Entry 5ZE6 (X-ray diffraction, 2.50 A resolution); this record covers chains A and C.

# Chain A (and C)
Name: Octaprenyl diphosphate synthase
From: Escherichia coli K-12
Notes: EC 2.5.1.90; chain C of this document is another copy of the same molecule, construct and numbering; everything in this record applies to it too
UniProtKB: P0AD57 (ISPB_ECOLI); numbering as in UniProt (aligned over 1-323)
Sequence (323 residues; each row starts with the number of its first residue):
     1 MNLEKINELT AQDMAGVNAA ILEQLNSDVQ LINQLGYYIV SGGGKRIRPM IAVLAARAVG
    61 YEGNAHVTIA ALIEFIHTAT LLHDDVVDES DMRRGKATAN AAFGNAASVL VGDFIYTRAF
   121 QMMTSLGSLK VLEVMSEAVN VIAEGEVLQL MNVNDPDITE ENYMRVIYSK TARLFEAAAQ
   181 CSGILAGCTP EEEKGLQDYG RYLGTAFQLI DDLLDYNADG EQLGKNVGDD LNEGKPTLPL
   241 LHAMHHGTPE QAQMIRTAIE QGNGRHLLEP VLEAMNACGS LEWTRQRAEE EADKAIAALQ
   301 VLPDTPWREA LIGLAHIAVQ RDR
Disordered / not traced: 221-225, 321-323 (chain C: 91-102, 161-163, 218-226, 322-323)
Ligand contacts: 2-hydroxy-6-(tetradecyloxy)benzoic acid (HJX): Arg48, His77, Thr80, Leu81, His83, Asp84, Asp88, Arg93, Asp113, Tyr116, Thr117, Val139, Ile142, Ala143, Glu146

# Interface between chain A and chain C
Contacting residue pairs (71; chain A residue first):
  Ser27(A) - Glu144(C)  hydrogen bond
  Asp28(A) - Glu144(C)
  Val29(A) - Glu144(C)
  Val29(A) - Val147(C)  hydrophobic
  Val29(A) - Leu148(C)
  Val29(A) - Met151(C)  hydrophobic
  Gln30(A) - Met151(C)
  Leu31(A) - Met151(C)
  Ile32(A) - Glu144(C)
  Ile32(A) - Val147(C)  hydrophobic
  His83(A) - His83(C)
  His83(A) - Val109(C)
  His83(A) - Asp113(C)  salt bridge
  Val87(A) - Leu110(C)  hydrophobic
  Gly104(A) - Asp88(C)
  Asn105(A) - Val87(C)  hydrogen bond (side chain-backbone)
  Asn105(A) - Asp88(C)  hydrogen bond (backbone-side chain)
  Asn105(A) - Glu89(C)
  Asn105(A) - Asn105(C)
  Ala106(A) - Asp88(C)  hydrogen bond (backbone-side chain)
  Ala106(A) - Leu150(C)  hydrophobic
  Ala107(A) - Leu150(C)
  Val109(A) - His83(C)
  Val109(A) - Val86(C)  hydrophobic
  Val109(A) - Val109(C)  hydrophobic
  Leu110(A) - Glu146(C)
  Leu110(A) - Val147(C)  hydrophobic
  Val111(A) - Val147(C)
  Asp113(A) - His83(C)  salt bridge
  Phe114(A) - Asn140(C)  hydrogen bond (backbone-side chain)
  Phe114(A) - Ala143(C)
  Phe114(A) - Glu144(C)
  Thr117(A) - Val139(C)
  Thr117(A) - Asn140(C)  hydrogen bond
  Arg118(A) - Asn140(C)  hydrogen bond
  Phe120(A) - Phe120(C)  hydrophobic
  Phe120(A) - Thr124(C)
  Phe120(A) - Leu132(C)  hydrophobic
  Phe120(A) - Ser136(C)
  Gln121(A) - Ser136(C)
  Gln121(A) - Glu137(C)
  Gln121(A) - Asn140(C)
  Thr124(A) - Leu129(C)
  Thr124(A) - Leu132(C)
  Thr124(A) - Glu133(C)
  Thr124(A) - Ser136(C)
  Gly127(A) - Leu129(C)
  Leu129(A) - Gly127(C)
  Leu129(A) - Leu132(C)  hydrophobic
  Leu132(A) - Thr124(C)
  Leu132(A) - Leu132(C)  hydrophobic
  Glu133(A) - Thr124(C)
  Ser136(A) - Gln121(C)
  Ser136(A) - Thr124(C)
  Glu137(A) - Gln121(C)
  Val139(A) - Thr117(C)
  Asn140(A) - Phe114(C)  hydrogen bond (side chain-backbone)
  Asn140(A) - Thr117(C)  hydrogen bond
  Asn140(A) - Arg118(C)  hydrogen bond
  Asn140(A) - Gln121(C)
  Glu144(A) - Ser27(C)  hydrogen bond
  Glu144(A) - Phe114(C)
  Glu146(A) - Leu110(C)
  Val147(A) - Ile32(C)  hydrophobic
  Val147(A) - Leu110(C)
  Leu148(A) - Val29(C)  hydrophobic
  Leu150(A) - Ala106(C)  hydrophobic
  Leu150(A) - Ala107(C)
  Leu150(A) - Leu110(C)  hydrophobic
  Met151(A) - Val29(C)  hydrophobic
  Met151(A) - Leu31(C)  hydrophobic
Other interface residues (no listed pair), chain A (40 interface residues in all): Val86, Tyr116, Ala143, Asn152
Other interface residues (no listed pair), chain C (40 interface residues in all): Asp28, Val111, Tyr116, Met123

# In short
Chain A and chain C each contribute 40 residues to their interface; the contacts include 11 hydrogen bonds and
2 salt bridges. Polar pairs include His83(A)-Asp113(C), Ser27(A)-Glu144(C) and Asn105(A)-Val87(C). Ligands of
chain A: 2-hydroxy-6-(tetradecyloxy)benzoic acid.
Both chains are Octaprenyl diphosphate synthase (Escherichia coli K-12). Entry 5ZE6 (Crystal structure of
octaprenyl pyrophosphate synthase from escherichia coli with bph-981) was determined by X-ray diffraction,
deposited together with 5ZLF and 5ZHE.
